2P6A - chains A and B of the 5 polymer chains in the assembly; structure by X-ray diffraction, 3.40 A resolution.

Chain A (and B):
Molecule: Inhibin beta A chain
Organism: Homo sapiens
Notes: chain B of this document is another copy of the same molecule, construct and numbering; everything in this record applies to it too
Reference sequence: P08476 (INHBA_HUMAN); residues 1-116 here correspond to UniProt positions 311-426 (UniProt number = residue number + 310)
Amino-acid sequence (116 residues; each row starts with the number of its first residue):
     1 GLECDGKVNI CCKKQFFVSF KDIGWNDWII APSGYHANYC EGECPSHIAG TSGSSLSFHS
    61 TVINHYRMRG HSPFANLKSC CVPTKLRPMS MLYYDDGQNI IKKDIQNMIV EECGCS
Cystine bridges: Cys-11/Cys-81, Cys-40/Cys-113, Cys-44/Cys-115

How chain A and chain B interact:
Residue-residue contacts (38; chain A residue first):
  Val-18(A) with Tyr-66(B)
  Ile-23(A) with His-65(B)
  Trp-25(A) with Phe-58(B), hydrophobic; Thr-61(B); Val-62(B), hydrophobic; His-65(B), hydrogen bond
  Tyr-35(A) with Phe-58(B)
  Asn-38(A) with His-59(B), hydrogen bond (backbone-side chain)
  Tyr-39(A) with Phe-74(B), hydrophobic
  Glu-41(A) with Pro-73(B)
  Ser-55(A) with Asn-107(B), hydrogen bond (backbone-side chain)
  Leu-56(A) with Leu-86(B), hydrophobic
  Phe-58(A) with Tyr-35(B); Ile-105(B), hydrophobic; Met-108(B), hydrophobic
  His-59(A) with Ala-37(B), hydrogen bond (side chain-backbone); Asn-38(B), hydrogen bond (side chain-backbone); Tyr-39(B); Val-110(B)
  Val-62(A) with Ile-23(B); Trp-25(B), hydrophobic
  His-65(A) with Ile-23(B); Trp-25(B)
  Tyr-66(A) with Phe-16(B), hydrophobic; Val-18(B)
  Arg-69(A) with Ile-23(B), hydrogen bond (side chain-backbone)
  Phe-74(A) with Tyr-39(B), hydrophobic
  Cys-80(A) with Cys-80(B), hydrogen bond
  Val-82(A) with Val-82(B), hydrophobic; Ser-116(B)
  Pro-83(A) with Leu-56(B), hydrophobic
  Leu-86(A) with Leu-56(B), hydrophobic
  Ile-105(A) with Phe-58(B), hydrophobic
  Asn-107(A) with Ser-55(B), hydrogen bond (side chain-backbone); Leu-56(B)
  Met-108(A) with Phe-58(B), hydrophobic; His-59(B)
  Val-110(A) with His-59(B)
Also at the interface, not in a pair above, chain A (29 interface residues in all): Phe-16, Phe-17, Ser-19, Ala-37, Ile-63
Also at the interface, not in a pair above, chain B (30 interface residues in all): Ser-19, Asp-22, Arg-69, Pro-83

Overview:
29 residues of chain A and 30 residues of chain B are in contact; the contacts include 8 hydrogen bonds. Among
the polar pairs are Trp-25(A)/His-65(B), Asn-38(A)/His-59(B) and Ser-55(A)/Asn-107(B).
Chain A and chain B are both Inhibin beta A chain (Homo sapiens); the structure, The structure of the
Activin:Follistatin 315 complex, was determined by X-ray diffraction.
